PDB entry 8RKT | electron microscopy, 2.35 A resolution | chains A and B of the 6 polymer chains in the assembly

[Chain A]
Protein: ShCas12k
From: Scytonema hofmannii
Reference sequence: A0A8X6EH11 (A0A8X6EH11_9CYAN); residues 2-639 here correspond to UniProt positions 4-641 (UniProt number = residue number + 2)
Sequence (698 residues; each row starts with the number of its first residue; numbers below 1 keep their minus sign (Met-58 is residue -58)):
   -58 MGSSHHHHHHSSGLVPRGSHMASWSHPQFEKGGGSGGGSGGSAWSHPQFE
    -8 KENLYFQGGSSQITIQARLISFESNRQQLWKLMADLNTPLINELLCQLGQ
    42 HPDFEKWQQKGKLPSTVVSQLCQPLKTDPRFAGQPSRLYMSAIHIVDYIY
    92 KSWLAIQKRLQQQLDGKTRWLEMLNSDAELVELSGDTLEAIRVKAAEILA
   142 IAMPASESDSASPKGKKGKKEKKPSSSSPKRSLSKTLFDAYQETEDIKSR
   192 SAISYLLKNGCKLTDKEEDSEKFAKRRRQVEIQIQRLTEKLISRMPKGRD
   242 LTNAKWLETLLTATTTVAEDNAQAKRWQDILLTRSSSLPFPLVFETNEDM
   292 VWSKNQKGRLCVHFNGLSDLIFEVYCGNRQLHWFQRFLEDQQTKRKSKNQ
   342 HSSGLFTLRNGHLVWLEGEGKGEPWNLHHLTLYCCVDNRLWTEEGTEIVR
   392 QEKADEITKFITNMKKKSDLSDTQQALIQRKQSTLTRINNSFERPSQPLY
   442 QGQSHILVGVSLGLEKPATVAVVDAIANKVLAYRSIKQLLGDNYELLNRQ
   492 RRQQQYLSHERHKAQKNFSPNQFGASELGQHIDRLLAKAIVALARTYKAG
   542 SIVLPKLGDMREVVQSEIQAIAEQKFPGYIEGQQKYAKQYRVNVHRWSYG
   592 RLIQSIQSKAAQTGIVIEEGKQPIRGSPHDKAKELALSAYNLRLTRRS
Not modelled in the structure: -58 to 0, 145-172, 407-411, 636-639
Sequence notes: initiating methionine (-58); expression tag (-57 to 1)

[Chain B]
Protein: Small ribosomal subunit protein uS15
From: Scytonema hofmannii
Reference sequence: A0A139X9A4 (A0A139X9A4_9CYAN); residues 2-90 here correspond to UniProt positions 1-89 (UniProt number = residue number - 1)
Sequence (90 residues; each row starts with the number of its first residue):
     1 SMALTQERKQEIIVNYQVHETDTGSADVQVAMLTERINRLSLHLQANKKD
    51 HSSRRGLLKLIGQRKRLLAYIQKDSREKYQALIGRLGIRG
Not modelled in the structure: 1-2, 90
Sequence notes: expression tag (1); variant Ala3 (Thr2 in A0A139X9A4), Glu7 (Gln6 in A0A139X9A4), Val14 (Ser13 in A0A139X9A4), Val30 (Ile29 in A0A139X9A4), Leu42 (Glu41 in A0A139X9A4), Ala46 (Ser45 in A0A139X9A4), Ile71 (Val70 in A0A139X9A4), Lys73 (Gln72 in A0A139X9A4), Asp74 (Gly73 in A0A139X9A4), Lys78 (His77 in A0A139X9A4)

[Chain A / chain B interface]
Contacting residue pairs (29):
  Asn244(A) - Lys48(B)
  Trp247(A) - Leu44(B)
  Trp247(A) - Lys48(B)
  Leu248(A) - Gln45(B)
  Leu251(A) - Ser41(B)
  Leu251(A) - Gln45(B)
  Leu251(A) - Leu57(B)  hydrophobic
  Leu252(A) - Gln45(B)
  Ala254(A) - Ile61(B)
  Ala254(A) - Arg64(B)
  Thr255(A) - Ile37(B)
  Thr255(A) - Ser41(B)
  Thr255(A) - Arg64(B)  hydrogen bond (backbone-side chain)
  Thr256(A) - Ile88(B)
  Thr256(A) - Arg89(B)  hydrogen bond
  Thr257(A) - Arg89(B)
  Val258(A) - Leu68(B)  hydrophobic
  Val258(A) - Tyr79(B)
  Val258(A) - Ile88(B)  hydrophobic
  Val258(A) - Arg89(B)
  Asn262(A) - Lys65(B)  hydrogen bond
  Ala265(A) - Lys65(B)
  Gln269(A) - Leu58(B)
  Leu272(A) - Arg54(B)  hydrogen bond (backbone-side chain)
  Leu273(A) - Arg54(B)
  Leu273(A) - Leu58(B)  hydrophobic
  Phe509(A) - His51(B)
  Phe509(A) - Ser52(B)
  Phe509(A) - Arg55(B)
Also at the interface, not in a pair above, chain A (18 interface residues in all): Ala259, Ser276
Also at the interface, not in a pair above, chain B (20 interface residues in all): Asn38, Gly87

[Summary]
Chain A and chain B form an interface of 18 and 20 residues respectively; the contacts include 4 hydrogen
bonds. Polar contacts include Thr255(A)-Arg64(B), Thr256(A)-Arg89(B) and Asn262(A)-Lys65(B).
Chain A is ShCas12k and chain B is Small ribosomal subunit protein uS15, both from Scytonema hofmannii; the
structure, Conformational Landscape of the Type V-K CRISPR-associated TransposonIntegration Assembly CAST V-K
Cas12k domain local-refinement map, was determined by electron microscopy together with 8RDU, 8RKU, 8RKV, 8AXA
and 8AXB from the same study.
